PDB entry 6DLO | X-ray diffraction, 2.70 A resolution | chains B and A

Chain B (and A):
Molecule: Leucine-rich repeat serine/threonine-protein kinase 2
Source organism: Homo sapiens
Notes: EC 2.7.11.1; fragment: WD40 domain residues 2142-2527; chain A of this document is another copy of the same molecule, construct and numbering; everything in this record applies to it too
UniProt: Q5S007 (LRRK2_HUMAN); numbering as in UniProt (aligned over 2142-2527)
Amino-acid sequence (389 residues; row label = number of the first residue in the row):
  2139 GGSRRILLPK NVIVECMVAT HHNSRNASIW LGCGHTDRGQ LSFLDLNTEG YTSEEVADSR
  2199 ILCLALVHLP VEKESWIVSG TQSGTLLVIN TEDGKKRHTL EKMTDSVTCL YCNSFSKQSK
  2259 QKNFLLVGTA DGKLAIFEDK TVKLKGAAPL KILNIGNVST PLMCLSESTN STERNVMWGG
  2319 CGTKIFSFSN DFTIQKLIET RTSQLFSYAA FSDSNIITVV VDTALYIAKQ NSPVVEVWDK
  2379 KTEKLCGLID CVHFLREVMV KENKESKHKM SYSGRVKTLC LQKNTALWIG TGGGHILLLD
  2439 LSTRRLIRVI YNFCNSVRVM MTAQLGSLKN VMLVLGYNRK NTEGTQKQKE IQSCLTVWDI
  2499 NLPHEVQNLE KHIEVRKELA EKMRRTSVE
Unresolved in the structure: 2139-2140, 2160-2164, 2252-2259, 2305-2313, 2396-2407, 2421-2423, 2477-2487, 2499-2527 (chain A: 2139-2140, 2159-2163, 2254-2258, 2306-2313, 2396-2407, 2463-2467, 2478-2487, 2497-2527)
Differences from the reference sequence: expression tag (2139-2141)
UniProt features mapped onto this chain:
  - binding site (GTP): Asn2295 to Thr2298
  - natural variant: Arg2143 (R2143H: In PARK8), Asp2175 (D2175H: In PARK8), Tyr2189 (Y2189C: In PARK8), Thr2356 (T2356I: In PARK8), Gly2385 (G2385R: In PARK8), Val2390 (V2390M: In PARK8), Leu2439 (L2439I: In PARK8), Leu2466 (L2466H: In PARK8)
  - mutagenesis: Leu2343 (L2343D: Decreases WD domain homodimerization. No effect on kinase activity), Phe2344 (F2344A: Decreases WD domain homodimerization. No effect on kinase activity), Ser2345 (S2345D: Decreases WD domain homodimerization. No effect on kinase activity), Tyr2346 (Y2346A: Decreases WD domain homodimerization. No effect on kinase activity), His2391 (H2391D: Increases kinase activity), Arg2394 (R2394E: Decreases WD domain homodimerization. Increases kinase activity and autophosphorylation at Ser-1292), Glu2395 (E2395R: Decreases WD domain homodimerization. No effect on kinase activity), Met2408 (M2408A/E: No effect on WD domain homodimerization. No effect on kinase activity), Ser2409 (S2409A: Decreases WD domain homodimerization)
Reported in the primary citation:
  - self-association interface (contacts with another copy of this molecule); pairs are residue here / residue on that copy: Ser2345-Asp2388 (hydrogen bond), Tyr2346-Glu2395, Asp2388-His2391 (salt bridge), Arg2394-Met2408 (backbone contact), Arg2394-Tyr2410 (backbone contact), Gly2385, Val2390
  - mutagenesis - M2408E: unchanged binding to another copy of this molecule
  - mutagenesis - D2388K, H2391D: decreased expression
  - disease-associated variants - D2175H, T2356I, G2385R, V2390M, L2439I: decreased binding to another copy of this molecule
  - disease-associated variants - Y2189C: unchanged binding to another copy of this molecule
  - disease-associated variants - R2143H: decreased expression
  - mutagenesis - H2391D, R2394E: increased catalytic activity
  - disease-associated variants - G2385R: increased catalytic activity
  - mutagenesis - L2343D, F2344A, S2345D, Y2346A, E2395R, M2408A: unchanged catalytic activity
  - mutagenesis - R2394E: increased catalytic activity on LRRK2 phosphorylation on S1292
  - disease-associated variants - S2350I (proposed by the authors, not directly observed)

Interface between chain B and chain A:
Pairs across the interface (43):
  Leu2343(B) - Gly2385(A)
  Leu2343(B) - Leu2386(A)  hydrogen bond (backbone-backbone)
  Phe2344(B) - Leu2343(A)  hydrophobic
  Phe2344(B) - Leu2383(A)
  Phe2344(B) - Cys2384(A)
  Phe2344(B) - Gly2385(A)
  Ser2345(B) - Ser2345(A)
  Ser2345(B) - Leu2386(A)  hydrogen bond (backbone-backbone)
  Ser2345(B) - Asp2388(A)
  Tyr2346(B) - His2391(A)
  Tyr2346(B) - Phe2392(A)  hydrophobic
  Tyr2346(B) - Glu2395(A)  hydrogen bond
  Phe2349(B) - His2391(A)
  Pro2371(B) - His2391(A)
  Leu2383(B) - Leu2343(A)
  Cys2384(B) - Gln2342(A)
  Cys2384(B) - Leu2343(A)
  Gly2385(B) - Gln2342(A)
  Gly2385(B) - Leu2343(A)
  Leu2386(B) - Phe2344(A)
  Leu2386(B) - Ser2345(A)
  Asp2388(B) - Ser2345(A)  hydrogen bond
  Asp2388(B) - Asp2388(A)
  Asp2388(B) - His2391(A)  salt bridge
  Val2390(B) - Arg2394(A)
  His2391(B) - Ser2345(A)
  His2391(B) - Tyr2346(A)
  His2391(B) - Phe2349(A)
  His2391(B) - Asp2388(A)  salt bridge
  Phe2392(B) - Tyr2346(A)  hydrophobic
  Arg2394(B) - Val2390(A)
  Arg2394(B) - Arg2394(A)
  Arg2394(B) - Met2408(A)
  Arg2394(B) - Tyr2410(A)  hydrogen bond (side chain-backbone)
  Arg2394(B) - Ser2411(A)
  Glu2395(B) - Tyr2346(A)  hydrogen bond
  Met2408(B) - Arg2394(A)  hydrogen bond (backbone-side chain)
  Met2408(B) - Ser2409(A)
  Met2408(B) - Ser2411(A)
  Ser2409(B) - Arg2394(A)
  Tyr2410(B) - Arg2394(A)  hydrogen bond (backbone-side chain)
  Ser2411(B) - Arg2394(A)
  Arg2442(B) - Gln2342(A)
Interface residues without a listed pair, chain B (25 interface residues in all): Ala2348, Val2372, Ile2387, Arg2443
Interface residues without a listed pair, chain A (23 interface residues in all): Ala2347, Pro2371, Arg2443
From the paper, about this interface:
  - residue pairs: Ser2345(A)-Asp2388(B), Arg2394(A)-Met2408(B), Glu2395(A)-Tyr2346(B)
  - hot spots on chain A (mutagenesis) - L2343D, F2344A, S2345D, R2394E, E2395R, S2409A: decreased binding to another copy of this molecule

In short:
The interface between chain B and chain A involves 25 residues on one side and 23 on the other; the contacts
include 8 hydrogen bonds and 2 salt bridges. Among the polar pairs are Asp2388(B)-His2391(A),
Tyr2346(B)-Glu2395(A) and Asp2388(B)-Ser2345(A). The paper describes contacts between Ser2345(A) and
Asp2388(B), Arg2394(A) and Met2408(B) and Glu2395(A) and Tyr2346(B). From the paper: L2343D, F2344A and S2345D
of chain A, among others, reduce binding to another copy of this molecule; a self-association interface
involving Ser2345(B), Tyr2346(B) and Gly2385(B) among others; 23 substitutions were tested in all.
Both chains are Leucine-rich repeat serine/threonine-protein kinase 2 (Homo sapiens). Entry 6DLO (Crystal
structure of LRRK2 WD40 domain dimer) was determined by X-ray diffraction, deposited together with 6DLP.
